Entry 6ESY (X-ray diffraction, 2.80 A resolution); this record covers chains A and B.

[Chain A (and B)]
Name: Cholinesterase
Organism: Homo sapiens
Notes: EC 3.1.1.8; engineered mutation(s): L530Stop; chain B of this document is another copy of the same molecule, construct and numbering; everything in this record applies to it too
UniProtKB: P06276 (CHLE_HUMAN); residues 1-529 here correspond to UniProt positions 29-557 (UniProt number = residue number + 28)
Chain sequence (529 residues; row label = number of the first residue in the row):
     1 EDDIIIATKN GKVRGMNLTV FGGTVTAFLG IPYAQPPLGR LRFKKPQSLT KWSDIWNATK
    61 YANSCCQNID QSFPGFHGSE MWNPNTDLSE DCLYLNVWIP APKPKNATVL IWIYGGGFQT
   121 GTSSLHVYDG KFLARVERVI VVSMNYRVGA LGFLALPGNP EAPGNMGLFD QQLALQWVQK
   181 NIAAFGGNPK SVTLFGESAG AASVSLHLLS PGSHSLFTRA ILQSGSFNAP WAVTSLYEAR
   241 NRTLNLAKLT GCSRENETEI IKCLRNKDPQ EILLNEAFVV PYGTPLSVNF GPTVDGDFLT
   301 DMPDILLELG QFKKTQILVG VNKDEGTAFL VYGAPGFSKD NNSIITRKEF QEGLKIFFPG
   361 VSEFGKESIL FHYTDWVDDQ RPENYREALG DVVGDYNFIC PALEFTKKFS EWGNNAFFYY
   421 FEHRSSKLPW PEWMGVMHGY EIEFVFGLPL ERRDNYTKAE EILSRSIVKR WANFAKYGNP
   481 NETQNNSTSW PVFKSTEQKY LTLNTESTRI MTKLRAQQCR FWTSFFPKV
Not modelled in the structure: 1-2 (chain B: 1-3)
UniProt features mapped onto this chain:
  - active site: Ser-198 (Acyl-ester intermediate), Glu-325 (Charge relay system), His-438 (Charge relay system)
  - binding site (tacrine): Trp-82, His-438
  - binding site (substrate): Gly-116, Gly-117
  - modified residue: Ser-198 (Phosphoserine)
  - glycosylation (N-linked (GlcNAc...) asparagine): Asn-17 (complex), Asn-57 (complex), Asn-106 (complex), Asn-241 (complex), Asn-256 (complex), Asn-341 (complex), Asn-455 (complex), Asn-481, Asn-485, Asn-486
Disulfide bonds: Cys-65/Cys-92, Cys-252/Cys-263, Cys-400/Cys-519
Covalently attached groups: N-acetylglucosamine (NAG) linked to Asn-17, Asn-106, Asn-341, Asn-481; glycan linked to Asn-57, Asn-486
Small-molecule neighbours:
  - Thioflavin T (TFX; 2-[4-(dimethylamino)phenyl]-3,6-dimethyl-1,3-benzothiazol-3-ium), molecule 1: Asn-68, Ile-69, Gly-116, Gly-117, Thr-120, Ser-198, Trp-231, Pro-285, Leu-286, Ser-287, Val-288, Phe-329, Phe-398, His-438
  - Thioflavin T (TFX), molecule 2: Asp-70, Ser-72, Trp-82, Pro-285, Ala-328, Phe-329, Tyr-332, His-438
Reported in the primary citation:
  - binding site for Thioflavin T: Trp-82, Ser-198, Trp-231, Tyr-332

[How chain A and chain B interact]
Pairs across the interface (22):
  Phe-364(A) with Phe-364(B), hydrophobic; Lys-528(B); Val-529(B)
  Glu-367(A) with Phe-525(B); Lys-528(B), salt bridge
  Ser-368(A) with Phe-525(B)
  Phe-371(A) with His-372(B); Arg-520(B), hydrogen bond (backbone-side chain); Phe-521(B), hydrophobic; Phe-525(B), hydrophobic
  Thr-374(A) with Arg-520(B)
  Asp-375(A) with Arg-520(B), salt bridge
  Arg-520(A) with Phe-371(B), hydrogen bond (side chain-backbone); Thr-374(B), hydrogen bond (side chain-backbone); Asp-375(B), salt bridge
  Phe-521(A) with Phe-371(B), hydrophobic
  Phe-525(A) with Phe-364(B), hydrophobic; Glu-367(B); Ser-368(B); Phe-371(B), hydrophobic
  Lys-528(A) with Arg-347(B); Glu-367(B), salt bridge
Interface residues without a listed pair, chain A (13 interface residues in all): Arg-347, His-372, Val-529
Interface residues without a listed pair, chain B (14 interface residues in all): Ser-524

[In short]
13 residues of chain A face 14 of chain B across their interface; the contacts include 3 hydrogen bonds and 4
salt bridges. Polar pairs include Glu-367(A)/Lys-528(B), Asp-375(A)/Arg-520(B) and Phe-371(A)/Arg-520(B).
Ligands of chain A: Thioflavin T. The paper reports a binding site for Thioflavin T at Trp-82(A), Ser-198(A)
and Trp-231(A) among others.
Chain A and chain B are both Cholinesterase (Homo sapiens); the structure, Human butyrylcholinesterase in
complex with thioflavine T, was determined by X-ray diffraction together with 6EP4, 6EQP, 6EQQ and 6ESJ from
the same study.
